7OQB - chains u and 2 of the 21 polymer chains in the assembly; structure by electron microscopy, 9.00 A resolution (very low resolution: no residue pairs are listed; an interface is given only as per-side residue counts).

Chain u:
Protein: Small nuclear ribonucleoprotein Sm D2
Organism: Saccharomyces cerevisiae
UniProtKB: Q06217 (SMD2_YEAST); residue numbers follow UniProt; this construct covers 1-110
Amino-acid sequence (110 residues; row label = number of the first residue in the row):
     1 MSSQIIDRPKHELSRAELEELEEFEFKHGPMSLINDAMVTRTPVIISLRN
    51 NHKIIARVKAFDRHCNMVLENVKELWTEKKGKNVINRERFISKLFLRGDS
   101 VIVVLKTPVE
Disordered / not traced: 1-16, 109-110

Chain 2:
Molecule: U2 snRNA
Organism: Saccharomyces cerevisiae
Sequence (1175 nucleotides; each row starts with the number of its first residue):
     1 ACGAAUCUCUUUGCCUUUUGGCUUAGAUCAAGUGUAGUAUCUGUUCUUUU
    51 CAGUGUAACAACUGAAAUGACCUCAAUGAGGCUCAUUACCUUUUAAUUUG
   101 UUACAAUACACAUUUUUUGGCACCCAAAAUAAUAAAAUGGACGGGAAGAG
   151 ACUUUUUAAGCAAGUUGUUUUCCGCUAAUGUCAGGUCUCACUACUUUUUG
   201 CUGCUAUUUUUCUUCGCUCAUGGUUUCUUCAUAAGGCGUUUUUAUGAUGG
   251 UUUUUCGAAAUUGGUUUUUGAGACGACGGUUGCUCAAGGUUAUUGUUUUU
   301 GUUUUCUUCUGGUUGUUUUCUAUUUUCUUUUUUUUAGCUUUCUGUUUCUC
   351 CCUUAGUUUGGCUUUUUGCUUCAUACUCUUCCCUGUCUUUCCGAGCCGUU
   401 UAUGUCCAACGCGGGAUUUGGUUUUUCUUUAUCGAUGGGAAGAAAUGGUG
   451 CUAUAGUAGGUUGGGAGAUAAUAUUUAUGGUAUGGGGUGCUAGUGCGGAU
   501 GGGGCGCUCUUAUUGUUGAUUUCUUCGCUCGUCUUCUUUUUCUGGUGGCG
   551 CUGCAAGAGGAAGUUUUUCGACUUUGUUAUGAUUUUUGGUUUGCAAGGAA
   601 AGGUGUCUUACGAUUCUUUUUUUGAUGUAAUAGGAUAAGCUUGCUUAUCC
   651 CCCAAGUAUCGGCCAAAGUUGUUGAUUUUCCUUUUGAAGUGUCCUCGGUU
   701 UGAGGGGGUGUAGGGUGGGGUUGGUCUACAAUAAGAGUGUUCCAUUGUUA
   751 ACGUGCUGGCGUCUUUUACUAUAUUUUUUUUCCCAGUUUAUUUUGUGCUU
   801 AUUUUCUCAUUGAGGAGAAGGAGCUCUUCUCGCAGGAUAUAAAUGGAGGU
   851 UUGCUAAAGGGGAGGAGAUGUGUUUGUGAGAAUACUGCUGAGAGAGUUCU
   901 GGAAGAGAAAAAAAGGAGGCAAUGGAAGGCGUUUGCUGGGAAAAGAGAAG
   951 AGCCAUGACUGCAUCUGUUGUUUCAAGGCCAGUUUUAUUAACCGCCUAUG
  1001 UCAUAGAGGCGUUUUUUUUGGAGGGAUUUGAAGAAUGCCGGCGGCAUCAA
  1051 GAAACGGACUUGAUGGUUGACGCCUGUUUUUAAAGUUAGAGACGUCGCGA
  1101 CCCUCGCACUUGUGGAGUCGUUCUUGACUUUUACUUUGGUCGCUUGAUGU
  1151 UUCUCUCGUCUUCCCGUUCGCUCUU
Disordered / not traced: 1-31, 75-77, 87-107, 123-138, 151-1088, 1109-1114, 1131-1137, 1155-1158, 1170-1175

How chain u and chain 2 interact:
At this resolution (9 A) residue pairs are not listed: 6 residues of chain u and 5 of chain 2 lie at the interface.

Summary:
6 residues of chain u and 5 residues of chain 2 are in contact.
Chain u is Small nuclear ribonucleoprotein Sm D2 and chain 2 is U2 snRNA, both from Saccharomyces cerevisiae;
the structure, The U2 part of Saccharomyces cerevisiae spliceosomal pre-A complex (delta BS-A ACT1), was
determined by electron microscopy together with 7OQC and 7OQE from the same study.
